PDB entry 1OH7 | X-ray diffraction, 2.50 A resolution | chains A and B of the 4 polymer chains in the assembly

[Chain A (and B)]
Name: DNA mismatch repair protein muts
Source organism: Escherichia coli
Notes: chain B of this document is another copy of the same molecule, construct and numbering; everything in this record applies to it too
UniProt: P23909 (MUTS_ECOLI); residues 1-800 here = UniProt positions 1-800
Chain sequence (800 residues; numbered 1 to 800; the number before each row is that of its first residue):
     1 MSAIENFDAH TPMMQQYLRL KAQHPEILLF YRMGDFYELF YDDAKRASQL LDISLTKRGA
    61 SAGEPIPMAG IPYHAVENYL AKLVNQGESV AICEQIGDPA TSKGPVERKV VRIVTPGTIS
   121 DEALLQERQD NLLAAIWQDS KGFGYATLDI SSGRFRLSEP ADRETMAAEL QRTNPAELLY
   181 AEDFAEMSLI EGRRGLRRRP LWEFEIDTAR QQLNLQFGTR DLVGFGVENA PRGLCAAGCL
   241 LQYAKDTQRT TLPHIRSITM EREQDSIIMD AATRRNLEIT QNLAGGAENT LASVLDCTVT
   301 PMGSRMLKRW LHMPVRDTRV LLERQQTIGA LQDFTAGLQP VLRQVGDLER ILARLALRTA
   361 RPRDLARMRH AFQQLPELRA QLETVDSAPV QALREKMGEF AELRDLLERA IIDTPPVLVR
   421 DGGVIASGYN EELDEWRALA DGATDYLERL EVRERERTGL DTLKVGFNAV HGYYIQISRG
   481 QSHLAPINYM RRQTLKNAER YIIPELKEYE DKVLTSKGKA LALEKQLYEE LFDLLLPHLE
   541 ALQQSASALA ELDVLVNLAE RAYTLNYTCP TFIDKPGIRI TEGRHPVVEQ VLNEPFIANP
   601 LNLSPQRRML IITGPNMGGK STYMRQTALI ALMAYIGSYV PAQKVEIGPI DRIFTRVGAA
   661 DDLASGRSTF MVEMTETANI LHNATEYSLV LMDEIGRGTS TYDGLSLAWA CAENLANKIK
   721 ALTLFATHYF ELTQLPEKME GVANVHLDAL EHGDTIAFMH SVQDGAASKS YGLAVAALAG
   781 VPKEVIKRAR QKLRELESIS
Not modelled in the structure: 1, 659-669 (chain B: 1-13, 57-66, 95-107, 659-668)
Metal / ion sites: Mg2+: Ser621 (together with ADP)
Small-molecule neighbours: ADP (adenosine-5'-diphosphate): Val588, Leu592, Pro595, Phe596, Ile597, Asn599, Pro615, Asn616, Met617, Gly618, Gly619, Lys620, Ser621, Thr622, His760
UniProt features mapped onto this chain:
  - binding site (ATP): Gly614 to Ser621
From the paper describing this entry:
  - binding site for the 30-nt DNA strand: Phe36, Glu38
  - mutagenesis - F36A: abolished binding to DNA (citing earlier work)
  - mutagenesis - E38A, E38Q: increased binding to homoduplex DNA (citing earlier work)

[Interface between chain A and chain B]
Residue-residue contacts (110):
  Asp52(A) - His74(B)  salt bridge
  Val470(A) - Lys496(B)
  His471(A) - Thr494(B)
  Arg479(A) - Arg491(B)  hydrogen bond (side chain-backbone)
  Arg479(A) - Arg492(B)
  Arg491(A) - Arg491(B)
  Arg492(A) - Thr494(B)
  Gln493(A) - Thr494(B)
  Thr494(A) - Arg491(B)  hydrogen bond
  Thr494(A) - Arg492(B)
  Thr494(A) - Gln493(B)
  Thr494(A) - Thr494(B)  hydrogen bond (backbone-backbone)
  Leu495(A) - Arg492(B)
  Lys496(A) - Val470(B)  hydrogen bond (side chain-backbone)
  Lys496(A) - Arg492(B)  hydrogen bond (backbone-backbone)
  Asn616(A) - Phe670(B)
  Asn616(A) - Gly698(B)
  Met617(A) - Met671(B)  hydrophobic
  Met671(A) - Leu778(B)
  Met674(A) - Ala776(B)  hydrophobic
  Met674(A) - Ala779(B)  hydrophobic
  Met674(A) - Val781(B)
  Thr675(A) - Ala779(B)
  Ala678(A) - Ala779(B)
  Ala678(A) - Gly780(B)
  Ala678(A) - Val781(B)
  His682(A) - Gly780(B)  hydrogen bond (side chain-backbone)
  His682(A) - Pro782(B)
  Gly698(A) - Arg697(B)  hydrogen bond (backbone-side chain)
  Thr699(A) - Gly614(B)
  Thr699(A) - Pro615(B)
  Thr699(A) - His728(B)
  Thr699(A) - Ser770(B)
  Thr699(A) - Tyr771(B)  hydrogen bond (side chain-backbone)
  Thr699(A) - Gly772(B)
  Ser700(A) - His728(B)  hydrogen bond (side chain-backbone)
  Ser700(A) - Phe730(B)
  Ser700(A) - Ser770(B)
  Thr701(A) - Thr701(B)
  Thr701(A) - His728(B)  hydrogen bond (backbone-backbone)
  Thr701(A) - Tyr729(B)
  Thr701(A) - Phe730(B)  hydrogen bond (side chain-backbone)
  Thr701(A) - Glu731(B)  hydrogen bond
  Tyr702(A) - Thr701(B)
  Tyr702(A) - Glu731(B)
  Tyr702(A) - Leu793(B)
  Tyr702(A) - Leu796(B)
  Asp703(A) - Ser770(B)
  Asp703(A) - Tyr771(B)
  Asp703(A) - Gly772(B)  hydrogen bond (side chain-backbone)
  Asp703(A) - Leu773(B)
  Asp703(A) - Leu793(B)
  Leu705(A) - Leu796(B)  hydrophobic
  Ser706(A) - Ala789(B)
  Ser706(A) - Lys792(B)
  Ser706(A) - Leu793(B)  hydrogen bond (side chain-backbone)
  Ser706(A) - Leu796(B)
  Leu707(A) - Leu773(B)  hydrophobic
  Leu707(A) - Ala776(B)  hydrophobic
  Trp709(A) - Lys792(B)
  Ala710(A) - Val785(B)
  Ala710(A) - Arg788(B)
  Ala710(A) - Ala789(B)  hydrophobic
  Cys711(A) - Val785(B)
  Glu713(A) - Arg788(B)  salt bridge
  Asn714(A) - Val785(B)
  His728(A) - Gly698(B)
  His728(A) - Thr699(B)
  His728(A) - Ser700(B)
  Tyr729(A) - Thr701(B)
  Glu731(A) - Thr701(B)  hydrogen bond
  Ser770(A) - Ser700(B)  hydrogen bond
  Ser770(A) - Asp703(B)  hydrogen bond
  Tyr771(A) - Asp703(B)
  Gly772(A) - Phe670(B)
  Gly772(A) - Thr699(B)
  Gly772(A) - Asp703(B)  hydrogen bond (backbone-side chain)
  Leu773(A) - Asp703(B)  hydrogen bond (backbone-side chain)
  Leu773(A) - Leu707(B)  hydrophobic
  Val775(A) - Phe670(B)  hydrophobic
  Val775(A) - Met671(B)  hydrophobic
  Ala776(A) - Met674(B)  hydrophobic
  Ala776(A) - Leu707(B)  hydrophobic
  Ala779(A) - Met671(B)  hydrophobic
  Ala779(A) - Met674(B)  hydrophobic
  Ala779(A) - Thr675(B)
  Ala779(A) - Ala678(B)
  Gly780(A) - Ala678(B)
  Gly780(A) - His682(B)  hydrogen bond (backbone-side chain)
  Val781(A) - Met674(B)
  Val781(A) - Ala678(B)
  Pro782(A) - Leu681(B)  hydrophobic
  Pro782(A) - His682(B)
  Val785(A) - Ala710(B)
  Val785(A) - Asn714(B)
  Ile786(A) - Leu707(B)  hydrophobic
  Arg788(A) - Trp709(B)
  Arg788(A) - Glu713(B)  salt bridge
  Ala789(A) - Ser706(B)  hydrogen bond (backbone-side chain)
  Ala789(A) - Ala710(B)
  Lys792(A) - Ser706(B)
  Lys792(A) - Trp709(B)
  Leu793(A) - Tyr702(B)  hydrophobic
  Leu793(A) - Asp703(B)
  Leu793(A) - Ser706(B)  hydrogen bond (backbone-side chain)
  Leu796(A) - Tyr702(B)  hydrogen bond (backbone-side chain)
  Leu796(A) - Leu705(B)  hydrophobic
  Leu796(A) - Ser706(B)
  Ile799(A) - Tyr702(B)
  Ile799(A) - Ile799(B)  hydrophobic
Other interface residues (no listed pair), chain A (57 interface residues in all): Glu499, Phe670, Leu681, Arg697, Glu797
Other interface residues (no listed pair), chain B (58 interface residues in all): Leu495, Met617, Thr669, Lys769, Val775, Glu797, Ser800

[In short]
57 residues of chain A and 58 residues of chain B are in contact, with 23 hydrogen bonds and 3 salt bridges.
Among the polar pairs are Asp52(A)-His74(B), Glu713(A)-Arg788(B) and Arg479(A)-Arg491(B). From the paper: a
binding site for the 30-nt DNA strand at Phe36(A) and Glu38(A); E38A and E38Q of chain A increase binding to
homoduplex DNA.
Both chains are DNA mismatch repair protein muts (Escherichia coli). Entry 1OH7 (The crystal structure of E.
coli muts binding to DNA with a g:g mismatch) was determined by X-ray diffraction, deposited together with
1OH5, 1OH6 and 1OH8.
